Entry 6W0G (X-ray diffraction, 2.60 A resolution); this record covers chains A and C of the 3 polymer chains in the assembly.

== Chain A ==
Molecule: Fab Heavy Chain
From: Rattus norvegicus
Notes: antibody fragment or engineered binder
Sequence (219 residues; numbered 1 to 219; the number before each row is that of its first residue):
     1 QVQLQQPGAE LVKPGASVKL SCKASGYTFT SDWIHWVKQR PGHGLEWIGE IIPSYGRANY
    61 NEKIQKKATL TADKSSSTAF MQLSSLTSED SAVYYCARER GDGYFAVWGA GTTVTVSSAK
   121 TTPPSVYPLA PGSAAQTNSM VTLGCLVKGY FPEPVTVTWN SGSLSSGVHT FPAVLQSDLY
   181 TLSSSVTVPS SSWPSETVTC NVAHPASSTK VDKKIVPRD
Cystine bridges: Cys22-Cys96, Cys145-Cys200

== Chain C ==
Molecule: pH-gated potassium channel KcsA
From: Streptomyces lividans
UniProtKB: P0A334 (KCSA_STRLI); residue numbers follow UniProt; this construct covers 22-124
Sequence (103 residues; each row starts with the number of its first residue):
    22 SALHWRAAGA ATVLLVIVLL AGSYLAVLAE RGAPGAQLIT YPRALWWSVE TATTVGYGDL
    82 YPVTLWGRCV AVVVMVAGIT SFGLVTAALA TWFVGREQER RGH
Differences from the reference sequence: engineered mutation Cys90 (Leu in P0A334)
Ion coordination: K+ near Thr75 (its only coordinating residue here)
Swiss-Prot annotation at these positions:
  - motif: Thr75 to Asp80 (Selectivity filter)
  - mutagenesis: Glu71 (E71A: Prevents channel inactivation)

== How chain A and chain C interact ==
Residue-residue contacts - 23 pairs, chain A then chain C:
  Thr30(A) - Tyr45(C)
  Ser31(A) - Tyr62(C)  hydrogen bond (backbone-side chain)
  Trp33(A) - Arg52(C)
  Trp33(A) - Tyr62(C)  hydrogen bond
  His35(A) - Arg52(C)
  Glu50(A) - Arg52(C)  salt bridge
  Ile52(A) - Tyr45(C)
  Ile52(A) - Leu49(C)  hydrophobic
  Ile52(A) - Tyr62(C)
  Ser54(A) - Tyr45(C)  hydrogen bond
  Tyr55(A) - Tyr45(C)
  Tyr55(A) - Leu49(C)  hydrophobic
  Arg57(A) - Leu49(C)
  Asn59(A) - Arg52(C)  hydrogen bond (side chain-backbone)
  Asn59(A) - Gly53(C)
  Glu62(A) - Pro55(C)
  Glu99(A) - Arg52(C)  salt bridge
  Arg100(A) - Tyr62(C)
  Gly101(A) - Arg52(C)
  Gly101(A) - Thr61(C)
  Gly101(A) - Tyr62(C)  hydrogen bond (backbone-backbone)
  Asp102(A) - Thr61(C)
  Gly103(A) - Thr61(C)
Interface residues without a listed pair, chain C (9 interface residues in all): Val48, Pro63

== In short ==
The interface between chain A and chain C involves 16 residues on one side and 9 on the other, with 5 hydrogen
bonds and 2 salt bridges. Among the polar pairs are Glu50(A)-Arg52(C), Glu99(A)-Arg52(C) and
Ser31(A)-Tyr62(C). From UniProt: one mutagenesis site on chain C.
Here chain A is Fab Heavy Chain (Rattus norvegicus) and chain C is pH-gated potassium channel KcsA
(Streptomyces lividans). Entry 6W0G (Closed-gate KcsA soaked in 1mM KCl/5mM BaCl2) was determined by X-ray
diffraction, deposited together with 6W0A, 6W0B, 6W0C, 6W0D, 6W0E, 6W0F and 3 further entries.
